Entry 6TMJ (electron microscopy, 3.50 A resolution); this record covers chains g2 and d2 of the 15 polymer chains in the assembly.

[Chain g2]
Molecule: ATP synthase subunit gamma
Organism: Toxoplasma gondii (strain ATCC 50853 / GT1)
UniProtKB: A0A125YUH0 (A0A125YUH0_TOXGG); residue numbers follow UniProt; this construct covers 1-314
Chain sequence (314 residues; numbered 1 to 314; the number before each row is that of its first residue):
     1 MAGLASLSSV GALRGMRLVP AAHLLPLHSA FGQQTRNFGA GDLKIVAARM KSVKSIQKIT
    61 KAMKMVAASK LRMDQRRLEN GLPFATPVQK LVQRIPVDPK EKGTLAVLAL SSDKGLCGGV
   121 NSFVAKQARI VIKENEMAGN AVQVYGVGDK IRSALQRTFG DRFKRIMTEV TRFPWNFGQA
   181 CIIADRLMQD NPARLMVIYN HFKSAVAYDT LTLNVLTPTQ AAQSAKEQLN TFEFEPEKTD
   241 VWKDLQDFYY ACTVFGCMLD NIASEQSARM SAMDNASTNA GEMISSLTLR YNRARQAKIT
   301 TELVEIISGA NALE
Unresolved in the structure: 1-66, 272-314

[Chain d2]
Molecule: ATP synthase subunit delta
Organism: Toxoplasma gondii (strain ATCC 50853 / GT1)
UniProtKB: A0A125YRE2 (A0A125YRE2_TOXGG); numbering as in UniProt (aligned over 1-183)
Chain sequence (183 residues; numbered 1 to 183; the number before each row is that of its first residue):
     1 MFARAFSRFA SLAAPAPQRG WNAFVLPSRH FATAAGGANP FKNQLLLTLS SPSEAIYVRT
    61 PVRSVTVPGS EGAMTMTNGH SQTVARLKAG EIIVRKGETG DEVERFFLSD GFVLFKSPED
   121 DSGCCTAEVL GVEVVPVSML DKESAATALQ ELLQQGAGAT DEWTKARTLL GQELLSSVIR
   181 AAP
Unresolved in the structure: 1-40

[Chain g2 / chain d2 interface]
Contacting residue pairs (29; chain g2 residue first):
  Asn80(g2) - Ser51(d2)
  Asn80(g2) - Pro52(d2)
  Asn80(g2) - Ser53(d2)
  Asn80(g2) - Ala55(d2)
  Gly81(g2) - Pro52(d2)
  Pro83(g2) - Ser50(d2)
  Phe84(g2) - Ser50(d2)  hydrogen bond (backbone-side chain)
  Phe84(g2) - Ser51(d2)
  Phe84(g2) - Pro52(d2)
  Phe84(g2) - Leu130(d2)
  Phe84(g2) - Gly131(d2)
  Pro87(g2) - Leu114(d2)  hydrophobic
  Pro87(g2) - Glu128(d2)
  Thr231(g2) - Gln82(d2)  hydrogen bond
  Phe232(g2) - Gln82(d2)
  Phe232(g2) - Val84(d2)  hydrophobic
  Glu233(g2) - Ser81(d2)  hydrogen bond
  Glu233(g2) - Gln82(d2)  hydrogen bond (backbone-backbone)
  Glu233(g2) - Thr83(d2)  hydrogen bond (backbone-side chain)
  Glu233(g2) - Val84(d2)  hydrogen bond (backbone-backbone)
  Phe234(g2) - Val84(d2)
  Glu235(g2) - Glu71(d2)
  Glu235(g2) - Val84(d2)  hydrogen bond (backbone-backbone)
  Glu235(g2) - Ala85(d2)
  Asp240(g2) - Arg86(d2)  hydrogen bond (backbone-side chain)
  Asp244(g2) - Arg86(d2)  salt bridge
  Leu245(g2) - Phe112(d2)  hydrophobic
  Phe248(g2) - Val132(d2)  hydrophobic
  Phe255(g2) - Pro52(d2)
Also at the interface, not in a pair above, chain g2 (20 interface residues in all): Val88, Leu91, Phe177, Pro236, Val241
Also at the interface, not in a pair above, chain d2 (22 interface residues in all): Glu54, Met74, Phe115, Lys116

[In short]
20 residues of chain g2 and 22 residues of chain d2 are in contact, with 8 hydrogen bonds and 1 salt bridge.
Polar pairs include Asp244(g2)-Arg86(d2), Phe84(g2)-Ser50(d2) and Thr231(g2)-Gln82(d2).
Here chain g2 is ATP synthase subunit gamma and chain d2 is ATP synthase subunit delta, both from Toxoplasma
gondii (strain ATCC 50853 / GT1). Entry 6TMJ (Cryo-EM structure of Toxoplasma gondii mitochondrial ATP
synthase dimer, rotor-stator model) was determined by electron microscopy together with 6TMG, 6TMH, 6TMI, 6TMK
and 6TML from the same study.
